PDB entry 8BG6 | electron microscopy, 4.11 A resolution (low resolution: residue-level contacts below are approximate; hydrogen-bond / salt-bridge calls are withheld) | chains A and E of the 3 polymer chains in the assembly

# Chain A
Protein: pT1644 Fab heavy chain
From: Homo sapiens
Notes: antibody fragment or engineered binder
Sequence (225 residues; each row starts with the number of its first residue):
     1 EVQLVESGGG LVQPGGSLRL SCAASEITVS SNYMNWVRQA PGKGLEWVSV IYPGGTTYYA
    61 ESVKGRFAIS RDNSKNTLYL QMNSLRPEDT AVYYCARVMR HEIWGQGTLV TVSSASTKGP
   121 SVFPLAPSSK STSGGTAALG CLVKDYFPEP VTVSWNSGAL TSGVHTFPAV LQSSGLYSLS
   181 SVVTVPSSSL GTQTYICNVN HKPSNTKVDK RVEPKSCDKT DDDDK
Not modelled in the structure: 1-2, 113-225
Disulfides: Cys22-Cys95

# Chain E
Protein: Spike glycoprotein
From: Severe acute respiratory syndrome coronavirus 2
Reference sequence: P0DTC2 (SPIKE_SARS2); residue numbers follow UniProt; this construct covers 16-1208
Sequence (1273 residues; numbered 16 to 1288; the number before each row is that of its first residue):
    16 VNLTTRTQLP PAYTNSFTRG VYYPDKVFRS SVLHSTQDLF LPFFSNVTWF HAIHVSGTNG
    76 TKRFDNPVLP FNDGVYFAST EKSNIIRGWI FGTTLDSKTQ SLLIVNNATN VVIKVCEFQF
   136 CNDPFLGVYY HKNNKSWMES EFRVYSSANN CTFEYVSQPF LMDLEGKQGN FKNLREFVFK
   196 NIDGYFKIYS KHTPINLVRD LPQGFSALEP LVDLPIGINI TRFQTLLALH RSYLTPGDSS
   256 SGWTAGAAAY YVGYLQPRTF LLKYNENGTI TDAVDCALDP LSETKCTLKS FTVEKGIYQT
   316 SNFRVQPTES IVRFPNITNL CPFGEVFNAT RFASVYAWNR KRISNCVADY SVLYNSASFS
   376 TFKCYGVSPT KLNDLCFTNV YADSFVIRGD EVRQIAPGQT GKIADYNYKL PDDFTGCVIA
   436 WNSNNLDSKV GGNYNYLYRL FRKSNLKPFE RDISTEIYQA GSTPCNGVEG FNCYFPLQSY
   496 GFQPTNGVGY QPYRVVVLSF ELLHAPATVC GPKKSTNLVK NKCVNFNFNG LTGTGVLTES
   556 NKKFLPFQQF GRDIADTTDA VRDPQTLEIL DITPCSFGGV SVITPGTNTS NQVAVLYQDV
   616 NCTEVPVAIH ADQLTPTWRV YSTGSNVFQT RAGCLIGAEH VNNSYECDIP IGAGICASYQ
   676 TQTNSPGSAS SVASQSIIAY TMSLGAENSV AYSNNSIAIP TNFTISVTTE ILPVSMTKTS
   736 VDCTMYICGD STECSNLLLQ YGSFCTQLNR ALTGIAVEQD KNTQEVFAQV KQIYKTPPIK
   796 DFGGFNFSQI LPDPSKPSKR SPIEDLLFNK VTLADAGFIK QYGDCLGDIA ARDLICAQKF
   856 NGLTVLPPLL TDEMIAQYTS ALLAGTITSG WTFGAGPALQ IPFPMQMAYR FNGIGVTQNV
   916 LYENQKLIAN QFNSAIGKIQ DSLSSTPSAL GKLQDVVNQN AQALNTLVKQ LSSNFGAISS
   976 VLNDILSRLD PPEAEVQIDR LITGRLQSLQ TYVTQQLIRA AEIRASANLA ATKMSECVLG
  1036 QSKRVDFCGK GYHLMSFPQS APHGVVFLHV TYVPAQEKNF TTAPAICHDG KAHFPREGVF
  1096 VSNGTHWFVT QRNFYEPQII TTDNTFVSGN CDVVIGIVNN TVYDPLQPEL DSFKEELDKY
  1156 FKNHTSPDVD LGDISGINAS VVNIQKEIDR LNEVAKNLNE SLIDLQELGK YEQGSGYIPE
  1216 APRDGQAYVR KDGEWVLLST FLGRSLEVLF QGPGHHHHHH HHSAWSHPQF EKGGGSGGGG
  1276 SGGSAWSHPQ FEK
Not modelled in the structure: 16-334, 517-1288
Construct notes: conflict Gly682 (Arg in P0DTC2), Ser683 (Arg in P0DTC2), Ser685 (Arg in P0DTC2), Pro817 (Phe in P0DTC2), Pro892 (Ala in P0DTC2), Pro899 (Ala in P0DTC2), Pro942 (Ala in P0DTC2), Pro986 (Lys in P0DTC2), Pro987 (Val in P0DTC2); expression tag (1209-1288)
UniProt features mapped onto this chain:
  - region: Asn280 to Cys301 (Putative superantigen), Arg403 to Asp405 (Integrin-binding motif), Asn448 to Phe456 (Immunodominant HLA epitope recognized by the CD8+), Pro681, Ala684 (Putative superantigen), Ser816 to Tyr837 (Fusion peptide 1), Lys835 to Phe855 (Fusion peptide 2), Asp1163 to Glu1202 (Heptad repeat 2)
  - site: Arg815, Ser816 (Cleavage)
  - glycosylation: Asn17 (N-linked (GlcNAc...) (complex) asparagine), Asn61 (N-linked (GlcNAc...) (hybrid) asparagine), Asn74 (N-linked (GlcNAc...) (complex) asparagine), Asn122 (N-linked (GlcNAc...) (hybrid) asparagine), Asn149 (N-linked (GlcNAc...) (complex) asparagine), Asn165 (N-linked (GlcNAc...) (complex) asparagine), Asn234 (N-linked (GlcNAc...) (high mannose) asparagine), Asn282 (N-linked (GlcNAc...) (complex) asparagine), Thr323 (O-linked (GalNAc) threonine), Ser325 (O-linked (HexNAc...) serine), Asn331 (N-linked (GlcNAc...) (complex) asparagine), Asn343 (N-linked (GlcNAc...) (complex) asparagine), Asn603 (N-linked (GlcNAc...) (hybrid) asparagine), Asn616 (N-linked (GlcNAc...) (complex) asparagine), Asn657 (N-linked (GlcNAc...) (complex) asparagine), Thr676 (O-linked (GlcNAc...) threonine), Thr678 (O-linked (GlcNAc...) threonine), Asn709 (N-linked (GlcNAc...) (high mannose) asparagine), Asn717 (N-linked (GlcNAc...) (hybrid) asparagine), Asn801 (N-linked (GlcNAc...) (hybrid) asparagine) and 6 more in UniProt
  - natural variant: Leu18 (L18F: In strain: Beta/B.1.351, Gamma/P.1 and 1 more), Thr19 (T19I: In strain: Omicron/BQ.1.1, Omicron/XBB.1.5 and 1 more; T19R: In strain: Delta/B.1.617.2, Omicron/BA.2 and 4 more), Thr20 (T20N: In strain: Gamma/P.1), Leu24 to Ala27 (sequence variant, change not given here; In strain: Omicron/BA.2, Omicron/BA.2.12.1 and 6 more), Pro26 (P26S: In strain: Gamma/P.1), Gln52 (Q52H: In strain: Omicron/EG.5.1), Ala67 (A67V: In strain: Eta/B.1.525, Omicron/BA.1), His69 to Val70 (deletion: In strain: Alpha/B.1.1.7, Eta/B.1.525 and 5 more), Gly75 (G75V: In strain: Lambda/C.37), Thr76 (T76I: In strain: Lambda/C.37), Asp80 (D80A: In strain: Beta/B.1.351), Val83 (V83A: In strain: Omicron/XBB.1.5, Omicron/EG.5.1), 80 further natural variant entries in UniProt
  - mutagenesis: His69 to Val70 (Increased incorporation of cleaved spike into virions), Asn121 (N121Q: Partial loss of biliverdin affinity), Arg190 (R190K: Partial loss of biliverdin affinity), Asn234 (N234Q: Increased resistance to neutralizing antibodies), Asn331 (N331Q: Reduced viral infectivity), Asn343 (N343Q: Reduced viral infectivity), Leu452 (L452R: Increased resistance to neutralizing antibodies. Decreases HLA binding to NF9 epitope. Increased binding affinity to human ACE2), Tyr453 (Y453F: Decreased HLA binding to NF9 epitope. Increased binding affinity to human ACE2), Ala475 (A475V: Increased resistance to neutralizing antibodies), Val483 (V483A: Increased resistance to neutralizing antibodies), Glu484 (E484D: Increased replication in human TMEM106B overexpressing cells), Phe490 (F490L: Increased resistance to neutralizing antibodies and human covalescent sera neutralization), 12 further mutagenesis entries in UniProt
Disulfides: Cys336-Cys361, Cys480-Cys488
Covalently attached groups: N-acetylglucosamine (NAG) linked to Asn343

# How chain A and chain E interact
Pairs across the interface - 16 pairs, chain A then chain E:
  Glu26(A) - Phe486(E)
  Thr28(A) - Ala475(E)
  Thr28(A) - Gly476(E)
  Ser31(A) - Tyr473(E)
  Asn32(A) - Ala475(E)
  Tyr33(A) - Leu455(E)
  Pro53(A) - Tyr421(E)
  Gly54(A) - Tyr421(E)
  Gly54(A) - Asn460(E)
  Thr56(A) - Thr415(E)
  Thr56(A) - Asp420(E)
  Tyr58(A) - Thr415(E)
  Arg97(A) - Tyr489(E)
  Met99(A) - Lys417(E)
  Arg100(A) - Gln493(E)
  His101(A) - Phe486(E)
Other interface residues (no listed pair), chain A (15 interface residues in all): Ile27, Tyr52
Other interface residues (no listed pair), chain E (18 interface residues in all): Gly416, Phe456, Arg457, Lys458, Ser477, Asn487

# In short
15 residues of chain A and 18 residues of chain E are in contact. Covalently linked N-acetylglucosamine: at
Asn343(E). Curated annotation (UniProt) lists 24 mutagenesis sites on chain E.
Here chain A is pT1644 Fab heavy chain (Homo sapiens) and chain E is Spike glycoprotein (Severe acute
respiratory syndrome coronavirus 2). Entry 8BG6 (SARS-CoV-2 S protein in complex with pT1644 Fab) was
determined by electron microscopy.
